9B6R - chains L and H of the 8 polymer chains in the assembly; structure by electron microscopy, 3.19 A resolution.

[Chain L]
Protein: Fab1-5 light chain
Organism: Homo sapiens
Chain sequence (109 residues; numbered 22 to 130; the number before each row is that of its first residue):
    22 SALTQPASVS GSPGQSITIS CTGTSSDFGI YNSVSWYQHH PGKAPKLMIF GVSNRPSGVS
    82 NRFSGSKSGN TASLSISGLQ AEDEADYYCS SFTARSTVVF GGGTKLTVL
Cystine bridges: Cys42-Cys110

[Chain H]
Protein: Fab1-5 heavy chain
Organism: Homo sapiens
Chain sequence (128 residues; each row starts with the number of its first residue):
    20 EVQLVESGGG LVKPGGSLRL SCAASGFMFS SYSMNWVRQA PGKGLEWVSS ISRSDSYIDY
    80 ADSVKGRFTI SRDTAMNVLY LQMDSLRAED TGVYYCARTH VFNMFREVIN DDYYGMDVWG
   140 QGTTVTVS
Cystine bridges: Cys41-Cys115

[Chain L / chain H interface]
Contacting residue pairs - 29 pairs, chain L then chain H:
  Tyr52(L) - Asn129(H)
  Tyr52(L) - Asp131(H)
  Tyr52(L) - Tyr132(H)
  Asn53(L) - Asp131(H)  hydrogen bond
  Ser54(L) - Tyr132(H)
  Tyr58(L) - Gly134(H)
  Tyr58(L) - Met135(H)  hydrogen bond (side chain-backbone)
  His60(L) - Gln58(H)  hydrogen bond
  His60(L) - Tyr114(H)  hydrogen bond
  Ala65(L) - Trp138(H)
  Ala65(L) - Gly139(H)
  Pro66(L) - Trp138(H)  hydrophobic
  Leu68(L) - His119(H)
  Leu68(L) - Met135(H)
  Phe71(L) - His119(H)
  Phe71(L) - Phe121(H)  hydrophobic
  Phe71(L) - Tyr133(H)
  Tyr109(L) - Gln58(H)
  Tyr109(L) - Gly63(H)
  Tyr109(L) - Leu64(H)  hydrophobic
  Phe113(L) - Tyr132(H)  hydrophobic
  Ser117(L) - Asp78(H)
  Thr118(L) - Trp66(H)
  Val119(L) - Trp66(H)
  Val119(L) - Tyr132(H)
  Val119(L) - Met135(H)  hydrophobic
  Phe121(L) - Leu64(H)
  Phe121(L) - Met135(H)  hydrophobic
  Gly123(L) - Gly63(H)
Also at the interface, not in a pair above, chain L (18 interface residues in all): Ser56, Arg116
Also at the interface, not in a pair above, chain H (20 interface residues in all): Lys62, Tyr79, Asp130, Gln140

[Overview]
Chain L and chain H form an interface of 18 and 20 residues respectively, with 4 hydrogen bonds. Polar
contacts include Asn53(L)-Asp131(H), Tyr58(L)-Met135(H) and His60(L)-Gln58(H).
Chain L is Fab1-5 light chain and chain H is Fab1-5 heavy chain, both from Homo sapiens; the structure, Fab1-5
in complex with the capsid of Adeno-associated virus type 9, was determined by electron microscopy, deposited
together with 9B6N, 9B6O, 9B6Q, 9B6S, 9B6T, 9B7K and 9 further entries.
